PDB entry 5VVS | electron microscopy, 6.40 A resolution (low resolution: residue-level contacts below are approximate; hydrogen-bond / salt-bridge calls are withheld) | chains A and T of the 15 polymer chains in the assembly

Chain A:
Molecule: DNA-directed RNA polymerase II subunit RPB1
Organism: Saccharomyces cerevisiae (strain ATCC 204508 / S288c)
Notes: EC 2.7.7.6
UniProt: P04050 (RPB1_YEAST); residue numbers follow UniProt; this construct covers 1-1733
Chain sequence (1733 residues; row label = number of the first residue in the row):
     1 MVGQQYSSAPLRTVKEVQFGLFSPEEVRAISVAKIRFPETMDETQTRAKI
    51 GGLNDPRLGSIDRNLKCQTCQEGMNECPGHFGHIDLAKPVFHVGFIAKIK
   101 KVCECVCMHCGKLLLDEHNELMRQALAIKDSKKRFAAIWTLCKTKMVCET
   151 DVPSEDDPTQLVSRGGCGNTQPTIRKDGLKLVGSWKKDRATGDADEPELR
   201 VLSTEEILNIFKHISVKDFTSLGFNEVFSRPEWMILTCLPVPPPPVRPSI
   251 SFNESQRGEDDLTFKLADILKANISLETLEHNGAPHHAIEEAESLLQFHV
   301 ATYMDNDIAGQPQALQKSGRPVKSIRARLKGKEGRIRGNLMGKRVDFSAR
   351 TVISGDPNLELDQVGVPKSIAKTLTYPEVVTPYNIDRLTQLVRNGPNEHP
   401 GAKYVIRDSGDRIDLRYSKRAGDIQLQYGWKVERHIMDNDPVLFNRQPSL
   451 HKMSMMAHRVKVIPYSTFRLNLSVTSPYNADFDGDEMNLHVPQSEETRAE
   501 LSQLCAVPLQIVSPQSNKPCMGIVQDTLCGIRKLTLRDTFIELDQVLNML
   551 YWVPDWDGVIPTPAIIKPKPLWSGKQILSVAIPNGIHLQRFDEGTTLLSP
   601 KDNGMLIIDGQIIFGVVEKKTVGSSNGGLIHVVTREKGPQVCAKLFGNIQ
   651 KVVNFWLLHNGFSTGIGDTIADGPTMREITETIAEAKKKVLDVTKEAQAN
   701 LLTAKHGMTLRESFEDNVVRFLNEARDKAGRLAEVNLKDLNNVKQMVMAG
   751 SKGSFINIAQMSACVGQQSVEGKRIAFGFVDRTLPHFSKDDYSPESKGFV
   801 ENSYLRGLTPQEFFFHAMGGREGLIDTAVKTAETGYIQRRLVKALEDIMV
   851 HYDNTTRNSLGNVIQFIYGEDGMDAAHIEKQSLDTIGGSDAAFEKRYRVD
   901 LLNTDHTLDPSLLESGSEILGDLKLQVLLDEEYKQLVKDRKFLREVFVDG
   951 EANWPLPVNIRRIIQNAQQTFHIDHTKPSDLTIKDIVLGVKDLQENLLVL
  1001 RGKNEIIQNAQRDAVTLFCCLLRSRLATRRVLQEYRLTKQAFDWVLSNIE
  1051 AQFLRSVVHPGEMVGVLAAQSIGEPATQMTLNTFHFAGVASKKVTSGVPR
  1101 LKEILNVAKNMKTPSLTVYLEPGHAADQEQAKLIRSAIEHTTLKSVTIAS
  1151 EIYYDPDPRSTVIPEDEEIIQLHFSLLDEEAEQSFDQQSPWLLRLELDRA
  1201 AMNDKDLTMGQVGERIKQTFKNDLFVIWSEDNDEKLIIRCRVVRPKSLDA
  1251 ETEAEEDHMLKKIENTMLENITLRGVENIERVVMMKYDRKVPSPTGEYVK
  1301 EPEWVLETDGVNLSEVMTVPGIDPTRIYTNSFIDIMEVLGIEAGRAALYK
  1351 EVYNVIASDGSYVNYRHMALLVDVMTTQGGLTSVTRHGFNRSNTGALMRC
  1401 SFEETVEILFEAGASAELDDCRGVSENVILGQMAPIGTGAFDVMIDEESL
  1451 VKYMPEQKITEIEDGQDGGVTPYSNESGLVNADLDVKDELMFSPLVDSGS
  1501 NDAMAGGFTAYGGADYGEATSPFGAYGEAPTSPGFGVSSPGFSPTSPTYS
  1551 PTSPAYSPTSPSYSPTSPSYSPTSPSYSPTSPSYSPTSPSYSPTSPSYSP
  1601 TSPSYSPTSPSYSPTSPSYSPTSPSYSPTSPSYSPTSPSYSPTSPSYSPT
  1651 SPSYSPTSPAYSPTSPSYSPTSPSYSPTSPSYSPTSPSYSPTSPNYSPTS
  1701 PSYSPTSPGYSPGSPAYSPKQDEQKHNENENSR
Unresolved in the structure: 1-7, 1463-1733
Ion coordination: Zn2+ site 1: Cys-67, Glu-72, Cys-77, Pro-78; Zn2+ site 2: Cys-107, Met-108, Cys-110
Swiss-Prot annotation at these positions:
  - region: Pro-248 to Asp-260 (Lid loop), Asn-306 to Lys-323 (Rudder loop), Pro-810 to Glu-822 (Bridging helix)
  - binding site (Zn(2+)): Cys-67, Cys-70, Cys-77, His-80, Cys-107, Cys-110, Cys-148, Cys-167
  - binding site (Mg(2+)): Asp-481, Asp-483, Asp-485
  - modified residue: Thr-1471 (Phosphothreonine)
  - cross-link (Glycyl lysine isopeptide (Lys-Gly)): Lys-695 (interchain with G-Cter in ubiquitin), Lys-1246 (interchain with G-Cter in ubiquitin), Lys-1350 (interchain with G-Cter in ubiquitin)
  - natural variant: Ser-1653 to Pro-1659 (deletion: In strain: A364A)
  - mutagenesis: Lys-1246 (K1246R: Impairs ubiquitination during transcription stress)

Chain T:
Molecule: TS (47-nt DNA)
Sequence (47 nucleotides; each row starts with the number of its first residue):
     1 CGCTCTGCTCCTTCTCCCATCCTCTCGATGGCTATGAGATCAACTAG
Unresolved in the structure: 39-47

Interface between chain A and chain T:
Contacting residue pairs (14):
  Thr-144(A) / DT6(T)
  Arg-320(A) / DT29(T)
  Lys-332(A) / DC18(T)
  Arg-350(A) / DC22(T)
  Pro-448(A) / DT20(T)
  Thr-831(A) / DA19(T)
  Ala-832(A) / DA19(T)
  Gly-835(A) / DA19(T)
  Tyr-836(A) / DC18(T)
  Tyr-836(A) / DA19(T)
  Arg-1386(A) / DC16(T)
  Arg-1386(A) / DC17(T)
  Glu-1403(A) / DC17(T)
  Glu-1404(A) / DC17(T)

Summary:
12 residues of chain A and 8 residues of chain T are in contact. The Zn2+ site 1 is built by Cys-67(A),
Glu-72(A), Cys-77(A) and Pro-78(A). Curated annotation (UniProt) lists 8 Zn2+-binding residues, 3 Mg2+-binding
residues and one mutagenesis site on chain A.
Here chain A is DNA-directed RNA polymerase II subunit RPB1 (Saccharomyces cerevisiae (strain ATCC 204508 /
S288c)) and chain T is TS (47-nt DNA). Entry 5VVS (RNA pol II elongation complex) was determined by electron
microscopy, deposited together with 5VVR.
